8TYE - chains A and B of the 8 polymer chains in the assembly; structure by electron microscopy, 3.80 A resolution.

Chain A (and B):
Protein: Glycoprotein GP1
From: Lassa virus (strain Mouse/Sierra Leone/Josiah/1976)
Notes: chain B of this document is another copy of the same molecule, construct and numbering; everything in this record applies to it too
Reference sequence: P08669 (GLYC_LASSJ); residue numbers follow UniProt; this construct covers 1-259
Chain sequence (259 residues; numbered 1 to 259; the number before each row is that of its first residue):
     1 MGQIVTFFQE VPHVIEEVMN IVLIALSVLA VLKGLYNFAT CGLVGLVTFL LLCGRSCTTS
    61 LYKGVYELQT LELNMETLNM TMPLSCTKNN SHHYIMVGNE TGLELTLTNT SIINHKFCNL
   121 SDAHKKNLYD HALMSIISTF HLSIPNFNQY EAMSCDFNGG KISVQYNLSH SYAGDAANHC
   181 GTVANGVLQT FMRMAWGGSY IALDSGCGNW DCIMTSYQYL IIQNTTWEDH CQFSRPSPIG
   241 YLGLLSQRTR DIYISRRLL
Disordered / not traced: 1-59, 170-178, 198-206 (chain B: 1-59, 170-178, 199-206)
Sequence notes: conflict Cys207 (Arg in P08669)
Cystine bridges: Cys86-Cys231, Cys118-Cys155, Cys180-Cys212
Covalently attached groups: N-acetylglucosamine (NAG) linked to Asn79, Asn89, Asn99, Asn109, Asn167, Asn224; glycan linked to Asn119
Curated features (UniProtKB/Swiss-Prot):
  - binding site (Zn(2+)): Cys57
  - site: Lys33 (Important for GP-C-mediated membrane fusion), Thr58, Thr59 (Cleavage), Leu259 (Cleavage)
  - lipidation: Gly2 (N-myristoyl glycine)
  - glycosylation (N-linked (GlcNAc...) asparagine): Asn79, Asn89, Asn99, Asn109, Asn119, Asn167, Asn224
  - mutagenesis: Gly54 (G54A: No effect on SSP cleavage), Ser56 (S56A: Complete loss of SSP cleavage), Thr58 (T58A: Complete loss of SSP cleavage), Ser60 (S60A: No effect on SSP cleavage)
What the authors report for this chain:
  - post-translational modification sites: Asn79

Chain A / chain B interface:
Contacting residue pairs (42; chain A residue first):
  Asn148(A) - His124(B)
  Asn148(A) - Asn127(B)  hydrogen bond
  Asn148(A) - Tyr129(B)  hydrogen bond
  Asn148(A) - His131(B)
  Gln149(A) - His124(B)
  Gln149(A) - Lys125(B)
  Gln149(A) - Asn127(B)
  Tyr150(A) - Lys125(B)
  Glu151(A) - Lys125(B)
  Gly181(A) - His131(B)
  Thr249(A) - Arg248(B)
  Thr249(A) - Thr249(B)
  Arg250(A) - Arg248(B)  hydrogen bond (backbone-side chain)
  Asp251(A) - Arg248(B)
  Ile252(A) - Ser138(B)  hydrogen bond (backbone-side chain)
  Ile252(A) - Arg248(B)
  Tyr253(A) - His124(B)
  Tyr253(A) - His131(B)  hydrogen bond (side chain-backbone)
  Tyr253(A) - Met134(B)  hydrophobic
  Tyr253(A) - Ser135(B)
  Tyr253(A) - Ser138(B)
  Ile254(A) - Leu120(B)
  Ile254(A) - His124(B)  hydrogen bond (backbone-side chain)
  Ile254(A) - Ser138(B)
  Ile254(A) - His141(B)
  Ile254(A) - Leu142(B)  hydrophobic
  Ser255(A) - Leu120(B)
  Arg256(A) - Leu120(B)
  Arg256(A) - Arg256(B)
  Arg257(A) - Lys116(B)  hydrogen bond (side chain-backbone)
  Arg257(A) - Cys118(B)
  Arg257(A) - His141(B)  hydrogen bond (backbone-side chain)
  Arg257(A) - Tyr150(B)  hydrogen bond (side chain-backbone)
  Arg257(A) - Met153(B)
  Leu258(A) - Phe147(B)
  Leu258(A) - Asn148(B)
  Leu258(A) - Tyr150(B)  hydrophobic
  Leu258(A) - Ser255(B)
  Leu259(A) - Leu142(B)  hydrophobic
  Leu259(A) - Tyr253(B)
  Leu259(A) - Ser255(B)  hydrogen bond (backbone-side chain)
  Leu259(A) - Leu259(B)
Interface residues without a listed pair, chain A (18 interface residues in all): His124, Asn146
Interface residues without a listed pair, chain B (29 interface residues in all): Ser121, Glu151, Leu245, Ile252, Ile254, Leu258

Overview:
18 residues of chain A face 29 of chain B across their interface, with 10 hydrogen bonds. Polar contacts
include Asn148(A)-Asn127(B), Asn148(A)-Tyr129(B) and Arg250(A)-Arg248(B). Covalently linked
N-acetylglucosamine: at Asn79(A), Asn89(A), Asn99(A), Asn109(A), Asn167(A) and Asn224(A). Curated annotation
(UniProt) lists Zn2+-binding residue Cys57(A) and 4 mutagenesis sites on chain A. From the paper: a
modification site at Asn79(A).
Both chains are Glycoprotein GP1 (Lassa virus (strain Mouse/Sierra Leone/Josiah/1976)). Entry 8TYE (Lassa GPC
(strain Josiah) bound to rabbit polyclonal fusion-peptide-targeting antibody FP-1) was determined by electron
microscopy (same publication as 8TYC, 8VCV, 8VE8, 9CJ7, 9CJ8, 9CK7 and 9CK8).
